7UZY - chains I and K of the 11 polymer chains in the assembly; structure by electron microscopy, 4.05 A resolution (low resolution: residue-level contacts below are approximate; hydrogen-bond / salt-bridge calls are withheld).

[Chain I (and K)]
Name: CRISPR system Cms protein Csm2
From: Staphylococcus epidermidis RP62A
Notes: chain K of this document is another copy of the same molecule, construct and numbering; everything in this record applies to it too
UniProtKB: Q5HK90 (Q5HK90_STAEQ); residues 14-141 here correspond to UniProt positions 1-128 (UniProt number = residue number - 13)
Chain sequence (128 residues; numbered 14 to 141; the number before each row is that of its first residue):
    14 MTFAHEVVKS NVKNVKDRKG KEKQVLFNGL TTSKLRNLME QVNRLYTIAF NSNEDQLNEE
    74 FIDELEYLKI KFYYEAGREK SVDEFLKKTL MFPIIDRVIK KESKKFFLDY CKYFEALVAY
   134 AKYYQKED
Not modelled in the structure: 25-38, 138-141 (chain K: 14-41, 60-71, 113-141)

[How chain I and chain K interact]
Contacting residue pairs - 6 pairs, chain I then chain K:
  Met14(I) with Glu79(K)
  Thr15(I) with Lys82(K)
  Lys125(I) with Glu77(K); Ile83(K)
  Glu128(I) with Tyr80(K)
  Ala129(I) with Ile83(K)
Also at the interface, not in a pair above, chain I (8 interface residues in all): Ala132, Tyr133, Tyr136
Also at the interface, not in a pair above, chain K (8 interface residues in all): Tyr86, Tyr87, Gly90

[Overview]
The chain I/chain K interface involves 8 residues from each chain.
Chain I and chain K are both CRISPR system Cms protein Csm2 (Staphylococcus epidermidis RP62A); the structure,
Staphylococcus epidermidis RP62A CRISPR effector complex with non-self target RNA 2, was determined by
electron microscopy (same publication as 7UZW, 7UZX, 7UZZ, 7V00, 7V01 and 7V02).
